PDB entry 9EUH | electron microscopy, 4.40 A resolution (low resolution: residue-level contacts below are approximate; hydrogen-bond / salt-bridge calls are withheld) | chains D and K of the 15 polymer chains in the assembly

Chain D (and K):
Molecule: Baseplate component
Organism: Staphylococcus phage 812
Notes: chain K of this document is another copy of the same molecule, construct and numbering; everything in this record applies to it too
Reference sequence: A0A0U1WF63 (A0A0U1WF63_9CAUD); residue numbers follow UniProt; this construct covers 1-348
Chain sequence (348 residues; row label = number of the first residue in the row):
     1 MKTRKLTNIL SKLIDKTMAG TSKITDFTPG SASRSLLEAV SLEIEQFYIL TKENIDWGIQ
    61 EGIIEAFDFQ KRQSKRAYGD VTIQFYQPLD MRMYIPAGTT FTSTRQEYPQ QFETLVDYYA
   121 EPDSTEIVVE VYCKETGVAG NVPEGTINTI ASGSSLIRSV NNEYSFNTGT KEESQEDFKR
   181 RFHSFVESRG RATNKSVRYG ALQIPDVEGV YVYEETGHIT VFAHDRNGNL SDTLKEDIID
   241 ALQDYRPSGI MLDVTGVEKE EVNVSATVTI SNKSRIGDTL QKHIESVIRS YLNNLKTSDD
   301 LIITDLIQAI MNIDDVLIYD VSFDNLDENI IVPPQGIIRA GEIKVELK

Interface between chain D and chain K:
Residue-residue contacts (54; chain D residue first):
  A32(D) - T21(K)
  S35(D) - K16(K)
  S35(D) - G20(K)
  S35(D) - T21(K)
  L36(D) - T17(K)
  A39(D) - K16(K)
  L42(D) - K16(K)
  E43(D) - I9(K)
  E43(D) - K12(K)
  E43(D) - L13(K)
  E43(D) - K16(K)
  E43(D) - I44(K)
  Q46(D) - Y48(K)
  F47(D) - F47(K)
  F47(D) - Y48(K)
  F47(D) - T51(K)
  L50(D) - K2(K)
  L50(D) - R4(K)
  L50(D) - Y48(K)
  T51(D) - T51(K)
  N54(D) - K2(K)
  N54(D) - T3(K)
  N54(D) - I55(K)
  I55(D) - I55(K)
  W57(D) - K2(K)
  G58(D) - I55(K)
  G58(D) - I59(K)
  G62(D) - I59(K)
  E65(D) - K179(K)
  F67(D) - F182(K)
  F67(D) - H183(K)
  D68(D) - H183(K)
  R189(D) - V186(K)
  R191(D) - G190(K)
  R191(D) - R191(K)
  R191(D) - T193(K)
  R191(D) - K195(K)
  A192(D) - A192(K)
  D244(D) - T193(K)
  D244(D) - K195(K)
  R246(D) - T193(K)
  R246(D) - E214(K)
  P247(D) - A192(K)
  P247(D) - E214(K)
  S248(D) - A192(K)
  S248(D) - N194(K)
  S248(D) - E214(K)
  S248(D) - I219(K)
  S248(D) - P247(K)
  G249(D) - E214(K)
  G249(D) - E215(K)
  G249(D) - T216(K)
  G249(D) - I250(K)
  M251(D) - T216(K)
Interface residues without a listed pair, chain D (32 interface residues in all): E61, I63, A66, Y245, I250
Interface residues without a listed pair, chain K (35 interface residues in all): L37, I63, I64

Overview:
The interface between chain D and chain K involves 32 residues on one side and 35 on the other.
Both chains are Baseplate component (Staphylococcus phage 812). Entry 9EUH (Cryo-EM structure of
Staphylococcus aureus bacteriophage phi812 baseplate in the pre-contraction state - core, and wedge ...) was
determined by electron microscopy.
